Entry 2VC2 (X-ray diffraction, 3.10 A resolution); this record covers chains A and L of the 4 polymer chains in the assembly.

== Chain A ==
Protein: Integrin alpha-iib
From: Homo sapiens
Notes: fragment: headpiece, residues 32-483
UniProtKB: P08514 (ITA2B_HUMAN); residues 1-452 here correspond to UniProt positions 32-483 (UniProt number = residue number + 31)
Sequence (452 residues; each row starts with the number of its first residue):
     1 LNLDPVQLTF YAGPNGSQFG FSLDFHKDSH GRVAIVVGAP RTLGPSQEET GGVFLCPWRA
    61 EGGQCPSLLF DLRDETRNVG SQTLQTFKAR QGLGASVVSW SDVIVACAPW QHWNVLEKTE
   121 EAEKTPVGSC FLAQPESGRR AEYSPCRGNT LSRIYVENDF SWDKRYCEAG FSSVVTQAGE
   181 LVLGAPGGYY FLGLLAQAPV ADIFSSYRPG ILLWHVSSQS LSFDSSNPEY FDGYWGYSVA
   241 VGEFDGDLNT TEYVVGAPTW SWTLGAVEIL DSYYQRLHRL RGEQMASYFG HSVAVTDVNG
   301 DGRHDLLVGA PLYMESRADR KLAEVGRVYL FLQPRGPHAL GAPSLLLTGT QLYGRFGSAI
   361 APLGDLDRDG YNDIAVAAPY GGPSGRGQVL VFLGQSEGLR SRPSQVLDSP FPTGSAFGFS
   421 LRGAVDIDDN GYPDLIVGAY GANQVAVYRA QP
Cystine bridges: C56-C65, C107-C130, C146-C167
Covalently attached groups: N-acetylglucosamine (NAG) linked to N15, N249
Ion coordination: Ca2+ site 1: E243, D245, D247, T250, E252; Ca2+ site 2: D297, N299, D301, R303, D305; Ca2+ site 3: D365, D367, D369, Y371, D373; Ca2+ site 4: D426, D428, N430, Y432, D434
Ligand contacts: merck l739758 (180; 2-(S)-[N-(3-pyridylsulfonyl)amino]-3-[[2-carbonyl-5-[2-(piperidin-4-yl)ethyl]-thieno[2,3-b]thiopheneyl]amino]-propionic acid): D159, F160, S161, Y189, Y190, L192, D224, S225, S226, F231
UniProt features mapped onto this chain:
  - binding site (Ca(2+)): E243, D245, D247, T250, E252, D297, N299, D301, R303, D305, D365, D367, D369, Y371, D373, D426, D428, N430, Y432, D434
  - glycosylation (N-linked (GlcNAc...) asparagine): N15, N249

== Chain L ==
Protein: Monoclonal antibody 10E5 light chain
From: Mus musculus
Notes: antibody fragment or engineered binder
Sequence (214 residues; numbered 1 to 214; the number before each row is that of its first residue):
     1 DILMTQSPSS MSVSLGDTVS ITCHASQGIS SNIGWLQQKP GKSFMGLIYY GTNLVDGVPS
    61 RFSGSGSGAD YSLTISSLDS EDFADYYCVQ YAQLPYTFGG GTKLEIKRAD AAPTVSIFPP
   121 SSEQLTSGGA SVVCFLNNFY PKDINVKWKI DGSERQNGVL NSWTDQDSKD STYSMSSTLT
   181 LTKDEYERHN SYTCEATHKT STSPIVKSFN RNEC
Cystine bridges: C23-C88, C134-C194

== How chain A and chain L interact ==
Pairs across the interface - 18 pairs, chain A then chain L:
  R77(A) - N32(L)  hydrogen bond
  R77(A) - Y50(L)
  R77(A) - Y91(L)
  N78(A) - N32(L)  hydrogen bond (backbone-side chain)
  V79(A) - N32(L)
  V79(A) - Y91(L)
  V79(A) - A92(L)
  G80(A) - Y91(L)  hydrogen bond (backbone-backbone)
  G80(A) - A92(L)  hydrogen bond (backbone-backbone)
  G80(A) - L94(L)
  S81(A) - A92(L)  hydrogen bond (backbone-backbone)
  S81(A) - Q93(L)
  S81(A) - L94(L)  hydrogen bond (side chain-backbone)
  R208(A) - Y49(L)
  R208(A) - N53(L)
  P209(A) - Y50(L)
  G210(A) - Y50(L)
  I211(A) - Y50(L)  hydrophobic
Also at the interface, not in a pair above, chain L (10 interface residues in all): S30, L54

== Overview ==
The interface between chain A and chain L involves 9 residues on one side and 10 on the other; the contacts
include 6 hydrogen bonds. Among the polar pairs are R77(A)-N32(L), N78(A)-N32(L) and S81(A)-L94(L). Chain A
binds merck l739758.
Chain A is Integrin alpha-iib (Homo sapiens) and chain L is Monoclonal antibody 10E5 light chain (Mus
musculus); the structure, Re-refinement of Integrin AlphaIIbBeta3 Headpiece Bound to Antagonist L-739758, was
determined by X-ray diffraction, deposited together with 2VDK, 2VDL, 2VDM, 2VDN, 2VDO, 2VDP, 2VDQ and 2VDR.
